PDB entry 9CIA | electron microscopy, 3.39 A resolution | chains b and m of the 12 polymer chains in the assembly

# Chain b
Name: T-cell surface glycoprotein CD3 zeta chain
Organism: Homo sapiens
UniProtKB: P20963 (CD3Z_HUMAN); residues 27-55 here = UniProt positions 27-55
Chain sequence (29 residues; numbered 27 to 55; the number before each row is that of its first residue):
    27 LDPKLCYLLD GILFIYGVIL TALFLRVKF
Swiss-Prot annotation at these positions:
  - mutagenesis: Asp36 (D36E/L/V: Decreases cell surface expression of IgG Fc receptor complex)
What the authors report for this chain:
  - binding site for cholesterol: Arg52

# Chain m
Name: T cell receptor delta constant
Organism: Homo sapiens
UniProtKB: A0A075B6X2 (A0A075B6X2_HUMAN); residues 238-272 here correspond to UniProt positions 119-153 (UniProt number = residue number - 119)
Chain sequence (35 residues; row label = number of the first residue in the row):
   238 HTEKVNMMSL TVLGLRMLFA KTVAVNFLLT AKLFF
What the authors report for this chain:
  - binding site for cholesterol: Phe264

# Chain b / chain m interface
Residue-residue contacts (9):
  Tyr33(b) - Val249(m)
  Tyr33(b) - Arg253(m)
  Asp36(b) - Arg253(m)  salt bridge
  Phe40(b) - Phe256(m)  hydrophobic
  Thr47(b) - Phe264(m)
  Leu51(b) - Phe264(m)  hydrophobic
  Leu51(b) - Ala268(m)  hydrophobic
  Phe55(b) - Phe271(m)  hydrophobic
  Phe55(b) - Phe272(m)  hydrophobic
Interface residues without a listed pair, chain b (9 interface residues in all): Val44, Ala48, Lys54
Interface residues without a listed pair, chain m (9 interface residues in all): Ala257, Val260
The authors on this interface:
  - residue pairs: Asp36(b)-Arg253(m) (salt bridge)

# Overview
Chain b and chain m each contribute 9 residues to their interface; the contacts include 1 salt bridge. Its one
salt-bridged contact is Asp36(b)-Arg253(m). The authors report a salt bridge between Asp36(b) and Arg253(m).
Curated annotation (UniProt) lists one mutagenesis site on chain b. From the paper: a binding site for
cholesterol at Arg52(b) and Phe264(m).
Chain b is T-cell surface glycoprotein CD3 zeta chain and chain m is T cell receptor delta constant, both from
Homo sapiens; the structure, T cell receptor complex, was determined by electron microscopy (same publication
as 9CI8).
